PDB entry 8E14 | electron microscopy, 3.36 A resolution | chains C and E of the 14 polymer chains in the assembly

[Chain C (and E)]
Name: integrase
From: Rous sarcoma virus - Prague C
Notes: EC 3.4.23.-, 2.7.7.49, 2.7.7.7, 3.1.26.4, 2.7.7.-, 3.1.-.-; chain E of this document is another copy of the same molecule, construct and numbering; everything in this record applies to it too
UniProt: P03354 (POL_RSVP); residues 1-278 here correspond to UniProt positions 1281-1558 (UniProt number = residue number + 1280)
Sequence (278 residues; row label = number of the first residue in the row):
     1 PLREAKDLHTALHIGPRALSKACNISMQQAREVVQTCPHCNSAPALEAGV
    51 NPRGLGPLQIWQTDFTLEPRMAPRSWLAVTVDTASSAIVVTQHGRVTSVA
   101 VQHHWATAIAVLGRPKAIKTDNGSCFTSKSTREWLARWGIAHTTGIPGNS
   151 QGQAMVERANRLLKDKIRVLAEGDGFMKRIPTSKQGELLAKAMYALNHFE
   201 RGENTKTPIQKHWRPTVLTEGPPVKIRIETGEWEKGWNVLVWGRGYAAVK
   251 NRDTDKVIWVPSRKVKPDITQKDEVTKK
Unresolved in the structure: 1-220, 270-278 (chain E: 270-278)
Sequence notes: variant Lys166 (Arg1446 in P03354)
Curated features (UniProtKB/Swiss-Prot):
  - DNA-binding region: Pro222 to Thr270 (Integrase-type)
  - region: Asp268 to Lys278 (Involved in homooctamerization)
  - binding site (Zn(2+)): His9, His13, Cys37, Cys40
  - binding site (Mg(2+)): Asp64, Asp121, Glu157
Reported in the primary citation:
  - binding site for the 22-nt DNA strand: Val50, Pro52
  - binding site for the 22-nt DNA strand: Arg244, Tyr246, Trp259
  - catalytic residues: Asp64, Asp121, Glu157
  - mutagenesis - R244E: abolished catalytic activity (3'-processing)
  - mutagenesis - R244E: abolished catalytic activity on concerted integration
  - mutagenesis - S124A: unchanged catalytic activity on concerted integration
  - mutagenesis - S124A: unchanged catalytic activity (3'-processing)
  - mutagenesis - R244A, Y246A: decreased binding to STC
  - mutagenesis - S124A: unchanged binding to STC
  - mutagenesis - S124D: abolished binding to STC

[Interface between chain C and chain E]
Contacting residue pairs - 16 pairs, chain C then chain E:
  Arg244(C) - Ile258(E)
  Arg244(C) - Trp259(E)
  Arg244(C) - Val260(E)
  Trp259(C) - Ile146(E)  hydrophobic
  Val260(C) - Ile146(E)
  Ser262(C) - Leu46(E)
  Ser262(C) - Glu47(E)
  Ser262(C) - Ala48(E)
  Ser262(C) - Gly49(E)  hydrogen bond (side chain-backbone)
  Arg263(C) - Leu46(E)
  Arg263(C) - Asn149(E)
  Arg263(C) - Gln151(E)  hydrogen bond
  Val265(C) - Leu46(E)
  Val265(C) - Glu47(E)
  Lys266(C) - Leu46(E)
  Pro267(C) - Ala45(E)
Interface residues without a listed pair, chain C (10 interface residues in all): Gly245, Pro261
Interface residues without a listed pair, chain E (13 interface residues in all): Ala43, Pro44

[Summary]
Chain C and chain E form an interface of 10 and 13 residues respectively; the contacts include 2 hydrogen
bonds. Among the polar pairs are Ser262(C)-Gly49(E) and Arg263(C)-Gln151(E). From the paper: catalytic
residues Asp64(C), Asp121(C) and Glu157(C); R244A and Y246A of chain C reduce binding to STC; 5 substitutions
were tested in all.
Chain C and chain E are both integrase (Rous sarcoma virus - Prague C); the structure, Cryo-EM structure of
Rous sarcoma virus strand transfer complex, was determined by electron microscopy.
